PDB entry 7CTF | electron microscopy, 4.80 A resolution (low resolution: residue-level contacts below are approximate; hydrogen-bond / salt-bridge calls are withheld) | chains A and D of the 5 polymer chains in the assembly

# Chain A
Molecule: Origin recognition complex subunit 1
Organism: Homo sapiens
UniProt: Q13415 (ORC1_HUMAN); numbering as in UniProt (aligned over 1-861)
Amino-acid sequence (861 residues; row label = number of the first residue in the row):
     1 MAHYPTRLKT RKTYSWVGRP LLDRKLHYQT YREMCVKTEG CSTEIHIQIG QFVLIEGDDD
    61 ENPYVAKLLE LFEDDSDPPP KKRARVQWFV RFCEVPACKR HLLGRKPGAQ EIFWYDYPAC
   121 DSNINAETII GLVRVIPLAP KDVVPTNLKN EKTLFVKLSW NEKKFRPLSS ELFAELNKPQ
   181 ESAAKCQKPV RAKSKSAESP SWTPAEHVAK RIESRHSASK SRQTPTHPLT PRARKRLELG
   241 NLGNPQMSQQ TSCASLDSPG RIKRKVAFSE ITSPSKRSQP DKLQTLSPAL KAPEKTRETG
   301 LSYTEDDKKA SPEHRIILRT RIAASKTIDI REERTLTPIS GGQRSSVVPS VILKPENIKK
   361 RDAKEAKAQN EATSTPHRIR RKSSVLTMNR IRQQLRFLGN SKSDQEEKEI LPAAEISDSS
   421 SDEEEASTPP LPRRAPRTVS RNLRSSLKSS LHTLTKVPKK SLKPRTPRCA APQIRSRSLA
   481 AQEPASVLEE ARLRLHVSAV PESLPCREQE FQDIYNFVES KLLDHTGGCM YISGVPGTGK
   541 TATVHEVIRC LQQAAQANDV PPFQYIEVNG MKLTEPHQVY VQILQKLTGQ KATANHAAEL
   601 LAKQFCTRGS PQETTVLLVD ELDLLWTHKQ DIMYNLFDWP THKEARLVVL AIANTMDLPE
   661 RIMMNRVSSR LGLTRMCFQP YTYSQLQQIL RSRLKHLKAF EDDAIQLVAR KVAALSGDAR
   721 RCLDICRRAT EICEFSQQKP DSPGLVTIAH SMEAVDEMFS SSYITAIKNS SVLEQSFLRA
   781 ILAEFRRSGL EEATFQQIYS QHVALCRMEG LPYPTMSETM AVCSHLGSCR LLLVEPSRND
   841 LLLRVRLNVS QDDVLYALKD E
Disordered / not traced: 1-759
Curated features (UniProtKB/Swiss-Prot):
  - binding site (ATP): Val500, Gly534 to Ala542, Glu621, Asn654, Arg720
  - binding site (Mg(2+)): Asp620, Glu621
  - site: Glu94 (Histone H4K20me2 binding)
  - modified residue: Ser199 (Phosphoserine), Thr203 (Phosphothreonine), Ser252 (Phosphoserine), Ser255 (Phosphoserine), Ser273 (Phosphoserine), Ser287 (Phosphoserine), Lys326 (N6-acetyllysine), Thr337 (Phosphothreonine), Ser340 (Phosphoserine), Ser417 (Phosphoserine), Ser420 (Phosphoserine), Ser478 (Phosphoserine)
  - natural variant: Phe89 (F89S: In MGORS1), Arg105 (R105Q: In MGORS1), Glu127 (E127G: In MGORS1), Arg666 (R666W: In MGORS1), Arg720 (R720Q: In MGORS1)
  - mutagenesis: Asp620 (D620A: Abolished ATPase activity)

# Chain D
Molecule: Origin recognition complex subunit 4
Organism: Homo sapiens
UniProt: O43929 (ORC4_HUMAN); numbering as in UniProt (aligned over 1-436)
Amino-acid sequence (436 residues; row label = number of the first residue in the row):
     1 MSSRKSKSNS LIHTECLSQV QRILRERFCR QSPHSNLFGV QVQYKHLSEL LKRTALHGES
    61 NSVLIIGPRG SGKTMLINHA LKELMEIEEV SENVLQVHLN GLLQINDKIA LKEITRQLNL
   121 ENVVGDKVFG SFAENLSFLL EALKKGDRTS SCPVIFILDE FDLFAHHKNQ TLLYNLFDIS
   181 QSAQTPIAVI GLTCRLDILE LLEKRVKSRF SHRQIHLMNS FGFPQYVKIF KEQLSLPAEF
   241 PDKVFAEKWN ENVQYLSEDR SVQEVLQKHF NISKNLRSLH MLLMLALNRV TASHPFMTAV
   301 DLMEASQLCS MDSKANIVHG LSVLEICLII AMKHLNDIYE EEPFNFQMVY NEFQKFVQRK
   361 AHSVYNFEKP VVMKAFEHLQ QLELIKPMER TSGNSQREYQ LMKLLLDNTQ IMNALQKYPN
   421 CPTDVRQWAT SSLSWL
Disordered / not traced: 1-13, 90, 147-151, 389-395, 433-436
Residues lining bound ligands: ATP (adenosine-5'-triphosphate): Gln31, His34, Asn36, Leu37, Phe38, Val40, Pro68, Arg69, Gly70, Ser71, Gly72, Lys73, Thr74, Met75, Asp159, Leu276, Arg277, His280
Curated features (UniProtKB/Swiss-Prot):
  - binding site (ATP): Gly67 to Thr74
  - modified residue: Lys7 (N6-methyllysine)
  - natural variant: Tyr174 (Y174C: In MGORS2)
  - mutagenesis: Lys73 (K73A/E: Impairs ORC complex formation), Asp159 to Glu160 (Impairs ORC complex formation)

# How chain A and chain D interact
Residue-residue contacts (41; chain A residue first):
  Ser762(A) - Leu196(D)
  Ser762(A) - Leu217(D)
  Tyr763(A) - Leu196(D)
  Tyr763(A) - Asp197(D)
  Thr765(A) - Asn219(D)
  Ala766(A) - Asn219(D)
  Asn769(A) - Asn219(D)
  Asn769(A) - Ser220(D)
  Asn769(A) - Lys274(D)
  Ser771(A) - Phe270(D)
  Ser771(A) - Asn271(D)
  Ser771(A) - Lys274(D)
  Val772(A) - Asn271(D)
  Leu773(A) - Asn271(D)
  Leu773(A) - Ile272(D)
  Glu774(A) - Lys274(D)
  Tyr813(A) - Asp407(D)
  Tyr813(A) - Thr409(D)
  Thr815(A) - Met311(D)
  Thr815(A) - Asp312(D)
  Met816(A) - Asp407(D)
  Met816(A) - Gln410(D)
  Ser817(A) - Met311(D)
  Ser817(A) - Asp312(D)
  Ser817(A) - Ser313(D)
  Glu818(A) - Ile272(D)
  Glu818(A) - Met311(D)
  His825(A) - Asn275(D)
  Ser828(A) - Cys194(D)
  Ser828(A) - Arg195(D)
  Cys829(A) - Leu196(D)
  Arg830(A) - Arg195(D)
  Arg830(A) - Asp197(D)
  Arg838(A) - Lys386(D)
  Arg838(A) - Leu405(D)
  Asn839(A) - Lys386(D)
  Asn839(A) - Leu405(D)
  Asp840(A) - Lys314(D)
  Asp840(A) - Leu405(D)
  Leu841(A) - Leu406(D)
  Leu842(A) - Lys403(D)
Other interface residues (no listed pair), chain A (28 interface residues in all): Ser770, Tyr799, Val822, Leu831, Asn848
Other interface residues (no listed pair), chain D (24 interface residues in all): Pro68

# Overview
The interface between chain A and chain D involves 28 residues on one side and 24 on the other. Ligands of
chain D: ATP.
Here chain A is Origin recognition complex subunit 1 and chain D is Origin recognition complex subunit 4, both
from Homo sapiens. Entry 7CTF (Human origin recognition complex 1-5 State II) was determined by electron
microscopy together with 7CTE and 7CTG from the same study.
